Entry 4W4O (X-ray diffraction, 1.80 A resolution); this record covers chains A and C of the 3 polymer chains in the assembly.

Chain A:
Name: Ig gamma-1 chain C region
Organism: Homo sapiens
Reference sequence: P01857 (IGHG1_HUMAN); residues 224-447 here correspond to UniProt positions 107-330 (UniProt number = residue number - 117)
Sequence (224 residues; each row starts with the number of its first residue):
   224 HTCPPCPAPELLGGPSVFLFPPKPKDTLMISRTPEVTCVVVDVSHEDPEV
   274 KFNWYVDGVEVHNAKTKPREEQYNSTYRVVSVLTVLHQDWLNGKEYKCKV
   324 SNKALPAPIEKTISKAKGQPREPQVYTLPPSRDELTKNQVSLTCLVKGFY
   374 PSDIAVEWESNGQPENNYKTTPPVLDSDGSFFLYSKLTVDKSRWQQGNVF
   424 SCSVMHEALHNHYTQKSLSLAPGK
Disordered / not traced: 224-231, 447
Sequence notes: conflict Ala444 (Ser327 in P01857)
Disulfide bonds: Cys261-Cys321, Cys367-Cys425
Glycans and other covalent adducts: glycan linked to Asn297
Ion coordination: Zn2+ site 1: His268, Glu294 (shared with Glu261(C) of chain C); Zn2+ site 2: His310, His433 (together with acetate ion); Zn2+ site 3 near His435 (its only coordinating residue here)
Swiss-Prot annotation at these positions:
  - glycosylation: Asn297 (N-linked (GlcNAc...) (complex) asparagine)
From the paper describing this entry:
  - conformationally variable residues (domain motion, order/disorder transition): Pro232 to Pro238, Pro329
  - post-translational modification sites: Asn297 (citing earlier work)

Chain C:
Name: High affinity immunoglobulin gamma Fc receptor I
Organism: Homo sapiens
Reference sequence: P12314 (FCGR1_HUMAN); numbering as in UniProt (aligned over 16-289)
Sequence (280 residues; numbered 16 to 295; the number before each row is that of its first residue):
    16 QVDTPKAVIKLQPPWVSVFQEESVTLHCEVPHLPGSSSTQWFLNGTAIQT
    66 STPTYHITSASEDDSGEYRCQRGLSGRSDPIQLEVHRGWLLLQVSSRVLT
   116 EGEPLALRCHAWKDKLVYNVLYYRNGKAFKFFHWNSNLTILKTNMSHSGT
   166 YHCSGMGKHRYTSAGISVTVKELFPAPVLTASVTSPLLEGTPVTLSCETK
   216 LLLQRPGLQLYFSFYMGSKTLRGRDTSSEYQILTARREDSGLYWCEAATE
   266 DGNVLKRSPELELQVLGHQQPTPVHHHHHH
Disordered / not traced: 16-20, 46-48, 283-295
Sequence notes: engineered mutation Pro20 (Thr in P12314), Lys25 (Thr in P12314), Ser38 (Thr in P12314), Pro46 (Leu in P12314), Ile63 (Thr in P12314), Thr69 (Ser in P12314), His71 (Arg in P12314), Glu77 (Val in P12314), Asp78 (Asn in P12314), Val100 (Ile in P12314), Leu114 (Phe in P12314), Met160 (Ile in P12314), Ser163 (Asn in P12314), Thr195 (Asn in P12314), Thr206 (Asn in P12314), Pro207 (Leu in P12314), Asp240 (Asn in P12314), His283 (Leu in P12314), Gln285 (Leu in P12314); expression tag (290-295)
Disulfide bonds: Cys43-Cys85, Cys124-Cys168, Cys212-Cys260
Glycans and other covalent adducts: N-acetylglucosamine (NAG) linked to Asn59, Asn159
Ion coordination: Zn2+ site 1 near His174 (its only coordinating residue here); Zn2+ site 2: Glu261 (shared with His268(A), Glu294(A) of chain A); Zn2+ site 3: Glu277 (shared with 2 residues of chain B)
From the paper describing this entry:
  - binding site for N-acetylglucosamine: Leu136, Arg175
  - post-translational modification sites: Asn159
  - conformationally variable residues (domain motion): Val185 to Glu187

Chain A / chain C interface:
Pairs across the interface (30; chain A residue first):
  Glu233(A) - Lys130(C)  salt bridge
  Glu233(A) - Leu131(C)  hydrogen bond (backbone-backbone)
  Leu234(A) - Leu131(C)
  Leu234(A) - Tyr133(C)  hydrophobic
  Leu234(A) - Gly172(C)
  Leu234(A) - Lys173(C)
  Leu235(A) - Trp104(C)
  Leu235(A) - Leu105(C)  hydrophobic
  Leu235(A) - Trp127(C)
  Leu235(A) - Lys130(C)
  Leu235(A) - Leu131(C)  hydrogen bond (backbone-backbone)
  Leu235(A) - Val132(C)  hydrophobic
  Leu235(A) - Gly172(C)
  Leu235(A) - Lys173(C)  hydrogen bond (backbone-backbone)
  Leu235(A) - Tyr176(C)
  Gly236(A) - Trp104(C)
  Gly236(A) - Tyr176(C)
  Gly237(A) - Trp104(C)
  Gly237(A) - Tyr176(C)  hydrogen bond (backbone-side chain)
  Ser239(A) - His174(C)
  Lys326(A) - Trp127(C)
  Ala327(A) - Trp104(C)
  Ala327(A) - Trp127(C)
  Leu328(A) - Trp104(C)  hydrophobic
  Leu328(A) - Trp127(C)
  Pro329(A) - Arg102(C)  hydrogen bond (backbone-side chain)
  Pro329(A) - Gly103(C)
  Pro329(A) - Trp104(C)
  Pro329(A) - Trp127(C)
  Ala330(A) - Arg102(C)
Also at the interface, not in a pair above, chain A (13 interface residues in all): Asp265, Pro331
Also at the interface, not in a pair above, chain C (15 interface residues in all): Ala126, Met171
The authors on this interface:
  - pairs named by the authors: Trp104(C)-Leu235(A) (hydrophobic contact), Trp127(C)-Leu235(A) (hydrophobic contact), Lys130(C)-Leu235(A) (hydrophobic contact), Val132(C)-Leu235(A) (hydrophobic contact), Lys173(C)-Leu235(A) (hydrophobic contact), Tyr176(C)-Leu235(A) (hydrophobic contact)
  - interface residues, chain A: Pro232(A), Glu233(A), Leu235(A)

Summary:
The interface between chain A and chain C involves 13 residues on one side and 15 on the other, with 5
hydrogen bonds and 1 salt bridge. Polar contacts include Glu233(A)-Lys130(C), Gly237(A)-Tyr176(C) and
Pro329(A)-Arg102(C). The authors report hydrophobic contacts between Trp104(C) and Leu235(A), Trp127(C) and
Leu235(A) and Lys130(C) and Leu235(A) among others. From the paper: a binding site for N-acetylglucosamine at
Leu136(C) and Arg175(C); interface residues Pro232(A), Glu233(A) and Leu235(A).
Here chain A is Ig gamma-1 chain C region and chain C is High affinity immunoglobulin gamma Fc receptor I,
both from Homo sapiens. Entry 4W4O (High-resolution crystal structure of Fc bound to its human receptor
Fc-gamma-RI) was determined by X-ray diffraction (same publication as 4W4N).
